4GJP - chains A and I of the 6 polymer chains in the assembly; structure by X-ray diffraction, 1.94 A resolution.

Chain A:
Molecule: Hax3
From: Xanthomonas campestris pv. armoraciae
Notes: fragment: TAL effector
UniProtKB: Q3ZD72 (Q3ZD72_XANCA); numbering as in UniProt (aligned over 231-720)
Amino-acid sequence (499 residues; row label = number of the first residue in the row):
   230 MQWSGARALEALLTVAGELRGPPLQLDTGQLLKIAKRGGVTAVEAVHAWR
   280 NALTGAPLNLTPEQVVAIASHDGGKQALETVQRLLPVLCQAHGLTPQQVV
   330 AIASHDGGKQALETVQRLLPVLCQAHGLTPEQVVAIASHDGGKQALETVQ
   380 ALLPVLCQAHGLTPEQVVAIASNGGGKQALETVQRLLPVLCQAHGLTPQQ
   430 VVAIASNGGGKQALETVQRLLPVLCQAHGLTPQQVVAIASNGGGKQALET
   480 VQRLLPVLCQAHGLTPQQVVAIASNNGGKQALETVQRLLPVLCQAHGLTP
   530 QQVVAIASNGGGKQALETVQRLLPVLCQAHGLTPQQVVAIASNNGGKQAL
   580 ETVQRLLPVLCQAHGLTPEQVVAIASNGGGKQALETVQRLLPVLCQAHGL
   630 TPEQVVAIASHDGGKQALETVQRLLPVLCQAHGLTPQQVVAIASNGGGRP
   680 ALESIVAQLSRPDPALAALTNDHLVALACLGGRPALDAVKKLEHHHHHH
Not modelled in the structure: 727-728
Sequence notes: expression tag (230, 721-728); engineered mutation His300 (Asn in Q3ZD72), Asp301 (Ile in Q3ZD72), His368 (Asn in Q3ZD72), Asp369 (Ile in Q3ZD72), Asn402 (His in Q3ZD72), Gly403 (Asp in Q3ZD72), Asn436 (His in Q3ZD72), Gly437 (Asp in Q3ZD72), Asn470 (His in Q3ZD72), Gly471 (Asp in Q3ZD72), Asn505 (Ser in Q3ZD72), Gly539 (Ser in Q3ZD72), Asn573 (Ser in Q3ZD72), Asn606 (His in Q3ZD72), Gly607 (Asp in Q3ZD72), His640 (Asn in Q3ZD72), Asp641 (Ile in Q3ZD72)

Chain I:
Molecule: 17-nt DNA strand
Sequence (17 nucleotides; row label = number of the first residue in the row; numbers below 1 keep their minus sign (DT-2 is residue -2)):
    -2 TGTCCCTTCGCGTCTCT
Modified positions: 5CM (5-methyl-2'-deoxy-cytidine-5'-monophosphate) at position 6; 5CM (5-methyl-2'-deoxy-cytidine-5'-monophosphate) at position 8

Interface between chain A and chain I:
Residue-residue contacts (82; chain A residue first):
  Arg266(A) - DC2(I)  base contact
  Val269(A) - DG-1(I)  phosphate contact
  Thr270(A) - DG-1(I)  phosphate contact
  Thr270(A) - DT0(I)  hydrogen bond to the phosphate
  Asp301(A) - DT0(I)  base contact
  Asp301(A) - DC1(I)  hydrogen bond to the base
  Asp301(A) - DC2(I)  base contact
  Gly302(A) - DT0(I)  phosphate contact
  Gly302(A) - DC1(I)  phosphate contact
  Lys304(A) - DT0(I)  phosphate contact
  Gln305(A) - DT0(I)  hydrogen bond to the phosphate
  Gln305(A) - DC1(I)  phosphate contact
  Asp335(A) - DC2(I)  hydrogen bond to the base
  Gly336(A) - DC1(I)  phosphate contact
  Lys338(A) - DC1(I)  phosphate contact
  Gln339(A) - DC1(I)  hydrogen bond to the phosphate
  Gln339(A) - DC2(I)  phosphate contact
  Asp369(A) - DC3(I)  hydrogen bond to the base
  Gly370(A) - DC2(I)  phosphate contact
  Gly370(A) - DC3(I)  phosphate contact
  Lys372(A) - DC2(I)  phosphate contact
  Gln373(A) - DC2(I)  hydrogen bond to the phosphate
  Gln373(A) - DC3(I)  phosphate contact
  Gly403(A) - DT4(I)  base contact
  Gly404(A) - DC3(I)  phosphate contact
  Gly404(A) - DT4(I)  phosphate contact
  Lys406(A) - DC3(I)  phosphate contact
  Gln407(A) - DC3(I)  hydrogen bond to the phosphate
  Gln407(A) - DT4(I)  phosphate contact
  Gly437(A) - DT5(I)  base contact
  Gly438(A) - DT4(I)  sugar contact
  Gly438(A) - DT5(I)  phosphate contact
  Lys440(A) - DT4(I)  phosphate contact
  Gln441(A) - DT4(I)  hydrogen bond to the phosphate
  Gln441(A) - DT5(I)  phosphate contact
  Gly471(A) - 5CM_6(I)  base contact
  Gly472(A) - 5CM_6(I)  phosphate contact
  Lys474(A) - DT5(I)  phosphate contact
  Gln475(A) - DT5(I)  hydrogen bond to the phosphate
  Gln475(A) - 5CM_6(I)  phosphate contact
  Asn505(A) - 5CM_6(I)  base contact
  Asn505(A) - DG7(I)  hydrogen bond to the base
  Asn505(A) - 5CM_8(I)  base contact
  Gly506(A) - 5CM_6(I)  phosphate contact
  Gly506(A) - DG7(I)  phosphate contact
  Lys508(A) - 5CM_6(I)  phosphate contact
  Gln509(A) - 5CM_6(I)  hydrogen bond to the phosphate
  Gln509(A) - DG7(I)  phosphate contact
  Gly539(A) - 5CM_8(I)  base contact
  Gly540(A) - 5CM_8(I)  base contact
  Lys542(A) - DG7(I)  phosphate contact
  Gln543(A) - DG7(I)  hydrogen bond to the phosphate
  Gln543(A) - 5CM_8(I)  phosphate contact
  Asn573(A) - 5CM_8(I)  base contact
  Asn573(A) - DG9(I)  hydrogen bond to the base
  Gly574(A) - 5CM_8(I)  phosphate contact
  Gly574(A) - DG9(I)  phosphate contact
  Lys576(A) - 5CM_8(I)  phosphate contact
  Gln577(A) - 5CM_8(I)  hydrogen bond to the phosphate
  Gln577(A) - DG9(I)  phosphate contact
  Gly607(A) - DT10(I)  base contact
  Gly608(A) - DG9(I)  sugar contact
  Gly608(A) - DT10(I)  phosphate contact
  Lys610(A) - DG9(I)  phosphate contact
  Gln611(A) - DG9(I)  hydrogen bond to the phosphate
  Gln611(A) - DT10(I)  phosphate contact
  Asp641(A) - DC11(I)  hydrogen bond to the base
  Gly642(A) - DT10(I)  sugar contact
  Gly642(A) - DC11(I)  phosphate contact
  Lys644(A) - DT10(I)  phosphate contact
  Gln645(A) - DT10(I)  hydrogen bond to the phosphate
  Gln645(A) - DC11(I)  phosphate contact
  Gly675(A) - DT12(I)  base contact
  Gly676(A) - DC11(I)  sugar contact
  Gly676(A) - DT12(I)  base contact
  Arg678(A) - DC11(I)  salt bridge to the phosphate
  Pro679(A) - DC11(I)  phosphate contact
  Pro679(A) - DT12(I)  phosphate contact
  Arg712(A) - DC11(I)  hydrogen bond to the phosphate
  Arg712(A) - DT12(I)  salt bridge to the phosphate
  Pro713(A) - DT12(I)  phosphate contact
  Pro713(A) - DC13(I)  phosphate contact
Also at the interface, not in a pair above, chain A (54 interface residues in all): Leu709
Also at the interface, not in a pair above, chain I (16 interface residues in all): DT14

In short:
The interface between chain A and chain I involves 54 residues on one side and 16 on the other, with 19
hydrogen bonds and 2 salt bridges. Polar contacts include Asp301(A)-DC1(I), Asp335(A)-DC2(I) and
Asp369(A)-DC3(I).
Here chain A is Hax3 (Xanthomonas campestris pv. armoraciae) and chain I is a 17-nt DNA strand. Entry 4GJP
(Crystal structure of the TAL effector dHax3 bound to dsDNA containing repetitive methyl-CpG) was determined
by X-ray diffraction.
